Entry 1RJ7 (X-ray diffraction, 2.30 A resolution); this record covers chains A and B of the 3 polymer chains in the assembly.

# Chain A (and B)
Protein: Ectodysplasin A
From: Homo sapiens
Notes: fragment: TNF domain of EDA-A1; chain B of this document is another copy of the same molecule, construct and numbering; everything in this record applies to it too
UniProtKB: Q92838 (EDA_HUMAN); numbering as in UniProt (aligned over 233-391)
Sequence (163 residues; row label = number of the first residue in the row):
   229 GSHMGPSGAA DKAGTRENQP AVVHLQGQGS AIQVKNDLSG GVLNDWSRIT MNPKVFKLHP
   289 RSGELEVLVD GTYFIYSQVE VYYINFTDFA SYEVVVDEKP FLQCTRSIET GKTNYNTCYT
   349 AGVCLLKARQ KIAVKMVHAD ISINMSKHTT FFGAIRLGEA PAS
Disordered / not traced: 229-246, 391
Construct notes: cloning artifact (229-232)
Swiss-Prot annotation at these positions:
  - glycosylation (N-linked (GlcNAc...) asparagine): Asn313, Asn372
  - natural variant: His252 (H252L: In XHED; H252Y: In XHED), Gly255 (G255C: In XHED; G255D: In XHED), Ala259 (A259E: In STHAGX1), Ile260 (I260S: In STHAGX1), Leu266 (L266R: In XHED), Gly269 (G269V: In XHED), Leu271 (L271P: In XHED), Trp274 (W274G: In XHED; W274R: In XHED), Arg289 (R289C: In STHAGX1; R289L: In STHAGX1; R289P: In XHED), Ser290 (S290C: In XHED), Gly291 (G291R: In XHED; G291W: In XHED), Leu293 (L293P: In XHED), 29 further natural variant entries in UniProt
From the paper describing this entry:
  - contacts within the chain: Tyr311-Ser370, Glu308-Asn372, Glu308-Thr377
  - post-translational modification sites: Asn313 (citing earlier work)
  - specificity-determining residues: Glu308, Val309 (citing earlier work)
  - disease-associated variants - H252L, G291R, G291W, G299S, Y320C, A349D: decreased stability (proposed by the authors, not directly observed)
  - disease-associated variants - D298H, R357P (citing earlier work)
  - disease-associated variants - A356D: decreased expression (citing earlier work)
  - conformationally variable residues (loop rearrangement): Ile312, Phe314

# Interface between chain A and chain B
Residue-residue contacts (41; chain A residue first):
  Pro248(A) - Leu385(B)
  Val250(A) - Thr300(B)
  Val250(A) - Val351(B)  hydrophobic
  His252(A) - Phe329(B)
  His252(A) - Leu330(B)
  His252(A) - Val351(B)
  Phe302(A) - Phe302(B)  hydrophobic
  Tyr304(A) - Ala349(B)
  Tyr304(A) - Gly350(B)
  Tyr304(A) - Val351(B)  hydrogen bond (side chain-backbone)
  Gln306(A) - Gln331(B)  hydrogen bond (side chain-backbone)
  Gln306(A) - Thr348(B)  hydrogen bond
  Glu308(A) - Thr333(B)  hydrogen bond
  Arg334(A) - Arg334(B)
  Lys340(A) - Asp316(B)  salt bridge
  Thr341(A) - Asp316(B)
  Asn342(A) - Asp316(B)
  Asn342(A) - Ser335(B)
  Tyr343(A) - Phe317(B)  hydrophobic
  Tyr343(A) - Thr333(B)
  Tyr343(A) - Arg334(B)
  Tyr343(A) - Ser335(B)  hydrogen bond (backbone-side chain)
  Asn344(A) - Thr333(B)
  Asn344(A) - Arg334(B)
  Asn344(A) - Ser335(B)  hydrogen bond (side chain-backbone)
  Thr345(A) - Gln331(B)
  Thr345(A) - Cys332(B)
  Thr345(A) - Thr333(B)  hydrogen bond (backbone-backbone)
  Tyr347(A) - Tyr347(B)  hydrophobic
  Tyr347(A) - Ala349(B)
  His376(A) - Pro328(B)
  His376(A) - Phe329(B)  hydrogen bond (side chain-backbone)
  His376(A) - Leu330(B)
  His376(A) - Gln331(B)  hydrogen bond (backbone-backbone)
  Thr377(A) - Gln331(B)
  Phe379(A) - Leu330(B)  hydrophobic
  Phe379(A) - Thr348(B)
  Phe379(A) - Ala349(B)
  Ile383(A) - Phe302(B)  hydrophobic
  Ile383(A) - Val351(B)  hydrophobic
  Ile383(A) - Leu385(B)  hydrophobic
Other interface residues (no listed pair), chain A (25 interface residues in all): Val251, Gln254, Thr278, Asn280, Ala382, Leu385
Other interface residues (no listed pair), chain B (20 interface residues in all): Leu353, Pro389

# Overview
25 residues of chain A and 20 residues of chain B are in contact, with 9 hydrogen bonds and 1 salt bridge.
Polar pairs include Lys340(A)-Asp316(B), Tyr304(A)-Val351(B) and Gln306(A)-Gln331(B). The paper reports that
H252L, G291R and G291W of chain A, among others, reduce stability; specificity determinants Glu308(A) and
Val309(A); 7 substitutions were tested in all.
Both chains are Ectodysplasin A (Homo sapiens). Entry 1RJ7 (Crystal structure of EDA-A1) was determined by
X-ray diffraction, deposited together with 1RJ8.
